6H35 - chain A; structure by X-ray diffraction, 2.30 A resolution.

== Chain A ==
Protein: Mutual gliding-motility protein MglA
Organism: Myxococcus xanthus DK 1622
Reference sequence: Q1DB04 (MGLA_MYXXD); residue numbers follow UniProt; this construct covers 1-195
Chain sequence (201 residues; row label = number of the first residue in the row):
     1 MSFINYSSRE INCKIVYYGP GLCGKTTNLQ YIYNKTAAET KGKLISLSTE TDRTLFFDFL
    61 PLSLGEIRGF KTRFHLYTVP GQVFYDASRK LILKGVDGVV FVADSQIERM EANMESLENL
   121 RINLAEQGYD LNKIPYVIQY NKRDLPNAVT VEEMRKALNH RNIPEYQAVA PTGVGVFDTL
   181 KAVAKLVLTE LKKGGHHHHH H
Disordered / not traced: 1, 195-201
Construct notes: expression tag (196-201)
Small-molecule neighbours: GDP (guanosine-5'-diphosphate): Pro20, Gly21, Leu22, Cys23, Gly24, Lys25, Thr26, Thr27, Arg53, Asn141, Lys142, Asp144, Leu145, Ala168, Val169, Ala170, Pro171
Curated features (UniProtKB/Swiss-Prot):
  - binding site (GTP): Gly19 to Thr26, Thr78 to Gln82, Asn141 to Asp144

== Overview ==
Bound to chain A: GDP. From UniProt: 17 GTP-binding residues.
Chain A is Mutual gliding-motility protein MglA (Myxococcus xanthus DK 1622); the structure, Myxococcus
xanthus MglA bound to GDP and Pi with mixed inactive and active switch region conformations, was determined by
X-ray diffraction together with 6HJH, 6HJM, 6HJO, 6H17 and 6H5B from the same study.
